7OHU - chains 1 and Q of the 27 polymer chains in the assembly; structure by electron microscopy, 3.70 A resolution.

== Chain 1 ==
Molecule: 25S rRNA
From: Saccharomyces cerevisiae S288C
Sequence (3396 nucleotides; row label = number of the first residue in the row; note: 87 numbers in that range are skipped by the numbering (no residue carries them; nothing is unmodelled there); a row labelled like 990A-990Z holds insertion residues (990A, then the next letters in order)):
     1 GUUUGACCUC AAAUCAGGUA GGAGUACCCG CUGAACUUAA GCAUAUCAAU AAGCGGAGGA
    61 AAAGAAACCA ACCGGGAUUG CCUUAGUAAC GGCGAGUGAA GCGGCAAAAG CUCAAAUUUG
   121 AAAUCUGGUA CCUUCGGUGC CCGAGUUGUA AUUUGGAGAG GGCAACUUUG GGGCCGUUCC
   181 UUGUCUAUGU UCCUUGGAAC AGGACGUCAU AGAGGGUGAG AAUCCCGUGU GGCGAGGAGU
   241 GCGGUUCUUU GUAAAGUGCC UUCGAAGAGU CGAGUUGUUU GGGAAUGCAG CUCUAAGUGG
   301 GUGGUAAAUU CCAUCUAAAG CUAAAUAUUG GCGAGAGACC GAUAGCGAAC AAGUACAGUG
   361 AUGGAAAGAU GAAAAGAACU UUGAAAAGAG AGUGAAAAAG UACGUGAAAU UGUUGAAAGG
   421 GAAGGGCAUU UGAUCAGACA UGGUGUUUUG UGCCCUCUGC UCCUUGUGGG UAGGGGAAUC
   481 UCGCAUUUCA CUGGGCCAGC AUCAGUUUUG GUGGCAGGAU AAAUCCAUAG GAAUGUAGCU
   541 UGCCUCGGUA AGUAUUAUAG CCUGUGGGAA UACUGCCAGC UGGGACUGAG GACUGCGACG
   601 UAAGUCAAGG AUGCUGGCAU AAUGGUUAUA UGCCGCCCGU CUUGAAACAC GGACCAAGGA
   661 GUCUAACGUC UAUGCGAGUG UUUGGGUGUA AAACCCAUAC GCGUAAUGAA AGUGAACGUA
   721 GGUUGGGGCC UCGCAAGAGG UGCACAAUCG ACCGAUCCUG AUGUCUUCGG AUGGAUUUGA
   781 GUAAGAGCAU AGCUGUUGGG ACCCGAAAGA UGGUGAACUA UGCCUGAAUA GGGUGAAGCC
   841 AGAGGAAACU CUGGUGGAGG CUCGUAGCGG UUCUGACGUG CAAAUCGAUC GUCGAAUUUG
   901 GGUAUAGGGG CGAAAGACUA AUCGAACCAU CUAGUAGCUG GUUCCUGCCG AAGUUUCCCU
   961 CAGGAUAGCA GAAGCUCGUA UCAGUUUUAU
990A-990Z GAGGUAAAGCGAAUGAUUAGAGGUUC
991A-991Z CGGGGUCGAAAUGACCUUGACCUAUU
992A-992Z CUCAAACUUUAAAUAUGUAAGAAGUC
993A-993I CUUGUUACU
  1060 UAA
  1081 UUGAACGUGG ACAUUUGAAU GAAGAGCUUU UAGUGGGCCA UUUUUGGUAA GCAGAACUGG
  1141 CGAUGCGGGA UGAACCGAAC GUAGAGUUAA GGUGCCGGAA UACACGCUCA UCAGACACCA
  1201 CAAAAGGUGU UAGUUCAUCU AGACAGCCGG ACGGUGGCCA UGGAAGUCGG AAUCCGCUAA
  1261 GGAGUGUGUA ACAACUCACC GGCCGAAUGA ACUAGCCCUG AAAAUGGAUG GCGCUCAAGC
  1321 GUGUUACCUA UACUCUACCG UCAGGGUUGA UAUGAUGCCC UGACGAGUAG GCAGGCGUGG
  1381 AGGUCAGUGA CGAAGCCUAG ACCGUAAGGU CGGGUCGAAC GGCCUCUAGU GCAGAUCUUG
  1441 GUGGUAGUAG CAAAUAUUCA AAUGAGAACU UUGAAGACUG AAGUGGGGAA AGGUUCCACG
  1501 UCAACAGCAG UUGGACGUGG GUUAGUCGAU CCUAAGAGAU GGGGAAGCUC CGUUUCAAAG
  1561 GCCUGAUUUU AUGCAGGCCA CCAUCGAAAG GGAAUCCGGU UAAGAUUCCG GAACCUGGAU
  1621 AUGGAUUCUU CACGGUAACG UAACUGAAUG UGGAGACGUC GGCGCGAGCC CUGGGAGGAG
  1681 UUAUCUUUUC UUCUUAACAG CUUAUCACCC CGGAAUUGGU UUAUCCGGAG AUGGGGUCUU
  1741 AUGGCUGGAA GAGGCCAGCA CCUUUGCUGG CUCCGGUGCG CUUGUGACGG CCCGUGAAAA
  1801 UCCACAGGAA GGAAUAGUUU UCAUGCCAGG UCGUACUGAU AACCGCAGCA GGUCUCCAAG
  1861 GUGAACAGCC UCUAGUUGAU AGAAUAAUGU AGAUAAGGGA AGUCGGCAAA AUAGAUCCGU
  1921 AACUUCGGGA UAAGGAUUGG CUCUAAGGGU CGGGUAGUGA GGGCCUUGGU CAGACGCAGC
  1981 GGGCGUGCUU GUGGACUGCU UGGUGGGGCU UGCUCUGCUA GGCGGACUAC UUGCGUGCCU
  2041 UGUUGUAGAC GGCCUUGGUA GGUCUCUUGU AGACCGUCGC UUGCUACAAU UAACGAUCAA
  2101 CUUAGAACUG GUACGGACAA GGGGAAUCUG ACUGUCUAAU UAAAACAUAG CAUUGCGAUG
  2161 GUCAGAAAGU GAUGUUGACG CAAUGUGAUU UCUGCCCAGU GCUCUGAAUG UCAAAGUGAA
  2221 GAAAUUCAAC CAAGCGCGGG UAAACGGCGG GAGUAACUAU GACUCUCUUA AGGUAGCCAA
  2281 AUGCCUCGUC AUCUAAUUAG UGACGCGCAU GAAUGGAUUA ACGAGAUUCC CACUGUCCCU
  2341 AUCUACUAUC UAGCGAAACC ACAGCCAAGG GAACGGGCUU GGCAGAAUCA GCGGGGAAAG
  2401 AAGACCCUGU UGAGCUUGAC UCUAGUUUGA CAUUGUGAAG AGACAUAGAG GGUGUAGAAU
  2461 AAGUGGGAGC UUCGGCGCCA GUGAAAUACC ACUACCUUUA UAGUUUCUUU ACUUAUUCAA
  2521 UGAAGCGGAG CUGGAAUUCA UUUUCCACGU UCUAGCAUUC AAGGUCCCAU UCGGGGCUGA
  2581 UCCGGGUUGA AGACAUUGUC AGGUGGGGAG UUUGGCUGGG GCGGCACAUC UGUUAAACGA
  2641 UAACGCAGAU GUCCUAAGGG GGGCUCAUGG AGAACAGAAA UCUCCAGUAG AACAAAAGGG
  2701 UAAAAGCCCC CUUGAUUUUG AUUUUCAGUG UGAAUACAAA CCAUGAAAGU GUGGCCUAUC
  2761 GAUCCUUUAG UCCCUCGGAA UUUGAGGCUA GAGGUGCCAG AAAAGUUACC ACAGGGAUAA
  2821 CUGGCUUGUG GCAGUCAAGC GUUCAUAGCG ACAUUGCUUU UUGAUUCUUC GAUGUCGGCU
  2881 CUUCCUAUCA UACCGAAGCA GAAUUCGGUA AGCGUUGGAU UGUUCACCCA CUAAUAGGGA
  2941 ACGUGAGCUG GGUUUAGACC GUCGUGAGAC AGGUUAGUUU UACCCUACUG AUGAAUGUUA
  3001 CCGCAAUAGU AAUUGAACUU AGUACGAGAG GAACAGUUCA UUCGGAUAAU UGGUUUUUGC
  3061 GGCUGUCUGA UCAGGCAUUG CCGCGAAGCU ACCAUCCGCU GGAUUAUGGC UGAACGCCUC
  3121 UAAGUCAGAA UCCAUGCUAG AACGCGGUGA UUUCUUUGCU CCACACAAUA UAGAUGGAUA
  3181 CGAAUAAGGC GUCCUUGUGG CGUCGCUGAA CCAUAGCAGG CUAGCAACGG UGCACUUGGC
  3241 GGAAAGGCCU UGGGUGCUUG CUGGCGAAUU GCAAUGUCAU UUUGCGUGGG GAUAAAUCAU
  3301 UUGUAUACGA CUUAGAUGUA CAACGGGGUA UUGUAAGCAG UAGAGUAGCC UUGUUGUUAC
  3361 GAUCUGCUGA GAUUAAGCCU UUGUUGUCUG AUUUGU
Not modelled in the structure: 40-43, 165, 306-309, 453-473, 636, 660, 762-768, 818-925, 937, 990A-990Z, 991A-991Z, 992A-992Z, 993A-993I, 1081-1097, 1197-1200, 1303-1308, 1432, 1452-2351, 2373, 2397-2823, 2842-2847, 2859-2888, 2916-2984, 2994, 3078-3079, 3130, 3351, 3354-3355, 3377

== Chain Q ==
Name: 60S ribosomal protein L18-A
From: Saccharomyces cerevisiae (strain ATCC 204508 / S288c)
Reference sequence: P0CX49 (RL18A_YEAST); numbering as in UniProt (aligned over 1-186)
Chain sequence (186 residues; row label = number of the first residue in the row):
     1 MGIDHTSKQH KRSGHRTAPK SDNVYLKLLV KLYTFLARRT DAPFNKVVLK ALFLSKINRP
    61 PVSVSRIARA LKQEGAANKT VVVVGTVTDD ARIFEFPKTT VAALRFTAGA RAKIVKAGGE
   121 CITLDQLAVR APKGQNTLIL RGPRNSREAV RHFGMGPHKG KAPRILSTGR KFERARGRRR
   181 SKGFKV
Not modelled in the structure: 1-14, 146-186

== Chain 1 / chain Q interface ==
Residue-residue contacts - 78 pairs, chain 1 then chain Q:
  U671(1) with Lys20(Q), phosphate contact; Ser55(Q), hydrogen bond to the phosphate; Ile57(Q), phosphate contact; Asn58(Q), phosphate contact
  A672(1) with Lys20(Q), phosphate contact; Ser21(Q), hydrogen bond to the phosphate; Ser55(Q), phosphate contact; Lys56(Q), hydrogen bond to the phosphate
  U673(1) with Ser21(Q), hydrogen bond to the phosphate; Lys56(Q), base contact
  G674(1) with Lys56(Q), hydrogen bond to the base; Arg105(Q), salt bridge to the phosphate
  G676(1) with Pro61(Q), base contact; Thr86(Q), hydrogen bond to the base; Thr107(Q), phosphate contact; Ala108(Q), phosphate contact
  A677(1) with Thr88(Q), phosphate contact; Asp89(Q), hydrogen bond to the phosphate; Thr107(Q), hydrogen bond to the phosphate
  A720(1) with Arg69(Q), hydrogen bond to the sugar
  G727(1) with Val47(Q), sugar contact; Ile139(Q), hydrogen bond to the base
  G728(1) with Phe44(Q), phosphate contact; Val47(Q), phosphate contact; Leu138(Q), base contact; Ile139(Q), sugar contact
  C729(1) with Pro43(Q), phosphate contact; Phe44(Q), hydrogen bond to the phosphate; Lys79(Q), hydrogen bond to the sugar; Gly134(Q), sugar contact; Asn136(Q), hydrogen bond to the phosphate; Thr137(Q), hydrogen bond to the sugar
  C730(1) with Lys79(Q), hydrogen bond to the sugar; Gln135(Q), phosphate contact; Asn136(Q), hydrogen bond to the phosphate
  U741(1) with Gln73(Q), hydrogen bond to the sugar; Glu74(Q), hydrogen bond to the sugar
  G742(1) with Gln73(Q), phosphate contact; Glu74(Q), phosphate contact
  C743(1) with Leu140(Q), sugar contact; Arg141(Q), hydrogen bond to the sugar
  A744(1) with Arg66(Q), salt bridge to the phosphate; Arg141(Q), hydrogen bond to the base; Gly142(Q), sugar contact; Pro143(Q), phosphate contact; Arg144(Q), sugar contact
  C745(1) with Arg144(Q), phosphate contact
  A784(1) with Ser63(Q), sugar contact; Ser65(Q), base contact; Arg66(Q), hydrogen bond to the phosphate; Arg69(Q), salt bridge to the phosphate; Arg92(Q), base contact; Ile93(Q), base contact
  G785(1) with Ser63(Q), hydrogen bond to the phosphate; Thr88(Q), base contact; Asp89(Q), hydrogen bond to the base; Asp90(Q), phosphate contact; Arg92(Q), salt bridge to the phosphate
  A786(1) with Pro61(Q), sugar contact; Thr88(Q), hydrogen bond to the base; Pro143(Q), phosphate contact; Asn145(Q), phosphate contact
  C788(1) with Lys56(Q), base contact
  A789(1) with Lys56(Q), base contact
  A973(1) with Asn58(Q), sugar contact
  G974(1) with Leu54(Q), phosphate contact; Asn58(Q), sugar contact; Arg144(Q), hydrogen bond to the sugar
  C975(1) with Lys50(Q), salt bridge to the phosphate; Arg144(Q), salt bridge to the phosphate
  U976(1) with Arg141(Q), salt bridge to the phosphate
  U1347(1) with Arg38(Q), salt bridge to the phosphate; Arg39(Q), salt bridge to the phosphate
  U1348(1) with Lys31(Q), base contact; Phe35(Q), sugar contact
  G1349(1) with Arg39(Q), salt bridge to the phosphate
  A1355(1) with Lys31(Q), hydrogen bond to the sugar
  U1356(1) with Lys27(Q), base contact
Also at the interface, not in a pair above, chain 1 (35 interface residues in all): C670, C675, A783, G787, G1346
Also at the interface, not in a pair above, chain Q (50 interface residues in all): His15, Arg16, Asn23, Arg59, Ala91

== In short ==
35 residues of chain 1 face 50 of chain Q across their interface, with 26 hydrogen bonds and 10 salt bridges.
Polar pairs include G674(1)-Lys56(Q), G676(1)-Thr86(Q) and G727(1)-Ile139(Q).
Here chain 1 is 25S rRNA (Saccharomyces cerevisiae S288C) and chain Q is 60S ribosomal protein L18-A
(Saccharomyces cerevisiae (strain ATCC 204508 / S288c)). Entry 7OHU (Nog1-TAP associated immature ribosomal
particles from S. cerevisiae after rpL2 expression shut down, population B) was determined by electron
microscopy, deposited together with 7OF1 and 7OHY.
